7UN1 - chains EE and FE of the 109 polymer chains in the assembly; structure by electron microscopy, 6.00 A resolution (low resolution: residue-level contacts below are approximate; hydrogen-bond / salt-bridge calls are withheld).

# Chain EE (and FE)
Protein: Tubulin alpha-1A chain
From: Homo sapiens
Notes: chain FE of this document is another copy of the same molecule, construct and numbering; everything in this record applies to it too
UniProtKB: Q71U36 (TBA1A_HUMAN); numbering as in UniProt (aligned over 1-451)
Chain sequence (451 residues; numbered 1 to 451; the number before each row is that of its first residue):
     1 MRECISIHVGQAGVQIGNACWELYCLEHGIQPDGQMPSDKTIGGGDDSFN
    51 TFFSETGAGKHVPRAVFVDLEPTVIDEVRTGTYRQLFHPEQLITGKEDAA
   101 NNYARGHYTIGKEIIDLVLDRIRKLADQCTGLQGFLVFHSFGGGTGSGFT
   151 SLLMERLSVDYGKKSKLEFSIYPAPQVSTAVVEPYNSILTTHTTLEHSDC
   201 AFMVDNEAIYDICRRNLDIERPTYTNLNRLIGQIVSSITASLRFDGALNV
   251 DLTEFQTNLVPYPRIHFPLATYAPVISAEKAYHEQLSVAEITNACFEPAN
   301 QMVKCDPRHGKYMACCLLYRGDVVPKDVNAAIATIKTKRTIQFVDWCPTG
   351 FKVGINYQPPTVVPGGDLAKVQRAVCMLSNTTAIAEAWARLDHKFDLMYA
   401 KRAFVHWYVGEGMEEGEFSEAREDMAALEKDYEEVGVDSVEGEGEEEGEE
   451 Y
Not modelled in the structure: 37-47, 440-451 (chain FE: 39-47, 440-451)
Small-molecule neighbours: GTP (guanosine-5'-triphosphate): Gly10, Gln11, Ala12, Gln15, Asp69, Glu71, Asp98, Ala99, Ala100, Asn101, Ser140, Gly142, Gly143, Gly144, Thr145, Gly146, Ile171, Thr179, Asn206, Tyr224, Asn228
UniProt features mapped onto this chain:
  - active site: Glu254
  - binding site (GTP): Gln11, Glu71, Ser140, Gly144, Thr145, Thr179, Asn206, Asn228
  - binding site (Mg(2+)): Glu71
  - site: Tyr451 (Involved in polymerization)
  - modified residue: Lys40 (N6-acetyllysine), Tyr282 (3'-nitrotyrosine), Ser439 (Phosphoserine), Glu443 (5-glutamyl polyglutamate), Glu445 (5-glutamyl polyglutamate), Tyr451 (3'-nitrotyrosine)

# Interface between chain EE and chain FE
Pairs across the interface (15):
  Gln35(EE) with Tyr282(FE)
  Thr56(EE) with Tyr282(FE); His283(FE); Glu284(FE)
  Ala58(EE) with Tyr282(FE)
  Lys60(EE) with Tyr282(FE); His283(FE)
  Val62(EE) with His283(FE)
  Gln85(EE) with His283(FE)
  Leu86(EE) with His283(FE)
  Phe87(EE) with His283(FE)
  His88(EE) with His283(FE); Glu284(FE)
  Pro89(EE) with Lys280(FE)
  Lys124(EE) with Glu297(FE)
Interface residues without a listed pair, chain EE (15 interface residues in all): Glu55, Gly57, Asp120, Gln128
Interface residues without a listed pair, chain FE (6 interface residues in all): Gln285

# Overview
15 residues of chain EE and 6 residues of chain FE are in contact. Ligands of chain EE: GTP. UniProt lists
active-site residue Glu254(EE), 8 GTP-binding residues and Mg2+-binding residue Glu71(EE) on chain EE.
Chain EE and chain FE are both Tubulin alpha-1A chain (Homo sapiens); the structure, 8-nm repeat of the human
sperm tip singlet microtubule, was determined by electron microscopy, deposited together with 7UNG.
